Entry 4MHA (X-ray diffraction, 2.59 A resolution); this record covers chain A.

Chain A:
Molecule: Tyrosine-protein kinase Mer
Organism: Homo sapiens
Notes: EC 2.7.10.1; fragment: catalytic domain
UniProtKB: Q12866 (MERTK_HUMAN); residues 570-864 here = UniProt positions 570-864
Chain sequence (313 residues; numbered 552 to 864; the number before each row is that of its first residue):
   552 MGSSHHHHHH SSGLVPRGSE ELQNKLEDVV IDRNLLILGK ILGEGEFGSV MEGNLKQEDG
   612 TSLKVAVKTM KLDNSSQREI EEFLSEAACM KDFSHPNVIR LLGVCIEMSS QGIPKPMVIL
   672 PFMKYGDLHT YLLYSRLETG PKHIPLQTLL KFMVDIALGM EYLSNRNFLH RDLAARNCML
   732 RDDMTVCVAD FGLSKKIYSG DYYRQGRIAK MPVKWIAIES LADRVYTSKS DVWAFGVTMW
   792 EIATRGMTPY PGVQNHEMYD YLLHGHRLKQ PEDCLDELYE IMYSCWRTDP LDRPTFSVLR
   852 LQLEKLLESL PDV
Not modelled in the structure: 552-579, 596-598, 659-664, 744-762, 864
Sequence notes: expression tag (552-569)
UniProt features mapped onto this chain:
  - active site: Asp-723 (Proton acceptor)
  - binding site (ATP): Leu-593 to Val-601, Lys-615
  - modified residue (Phosphotyrosine): Tyr-749, Tyr-753, Tyr-754
  - natural variant: Ser-661 (S661C: In RP38), Ala-708 (A708S: In a head &)
Small-molecule neighbours: 4MH (2-(butylamino)-4-[(trans-4-hydroxycyclohexyl)amino]-N-(4-sulfamoylbenzyl)pyrimidine-5-carboxamide): Lys-591, Leu-593, Gly-594, Val-601, Glu-603, Ala-617, Ile-650, Leu-671, Pro-672, Phe-673, Met-674, Lys-675, Gly-677, Arg-727, Met-730, Ala-740, Asp-741
What the authors report for this chain:
  - binding site for 4MH: Pro-672, Met-674, Asp-741
  - specificity-determining residues: Ile-650 (proposed by the authors, not directly observed)

In short:
Bound to chain A: compound 4MH. From UniProt: active-site residue Asp-723 and 10 ATP-binding residues. From
the paper: a binding site for 4MH at Pro-672, Met-674 and Asp-741; the specificity determinant Ile-650.
Chain A is Tyrosine-protein kinase Mer (Homo sapiens); the structure, Crystal structure of the catalytic
domain of the proto-oncogene tyrosine-protein kinase MER in complex with inhibitor ..., was determined by
X-ray diffraction together with 4MH7 from the same study.
